PDB entry 4MHS | X-ray diffraction, 2.00 A resolution | chain A

Chain A:
Name: Glycogen phosphorylase, muscle form
From: Oryctolagus cuniculus
Notes: EC 2.4.1.1
UniProt: P00489 (PYGM_RABIT); residues 12-836 here correspond to UniProt positions 13-837 (UniProt number = residue number + 1)
Chain sequence (825 residues; row label = number of the first residue in the row):
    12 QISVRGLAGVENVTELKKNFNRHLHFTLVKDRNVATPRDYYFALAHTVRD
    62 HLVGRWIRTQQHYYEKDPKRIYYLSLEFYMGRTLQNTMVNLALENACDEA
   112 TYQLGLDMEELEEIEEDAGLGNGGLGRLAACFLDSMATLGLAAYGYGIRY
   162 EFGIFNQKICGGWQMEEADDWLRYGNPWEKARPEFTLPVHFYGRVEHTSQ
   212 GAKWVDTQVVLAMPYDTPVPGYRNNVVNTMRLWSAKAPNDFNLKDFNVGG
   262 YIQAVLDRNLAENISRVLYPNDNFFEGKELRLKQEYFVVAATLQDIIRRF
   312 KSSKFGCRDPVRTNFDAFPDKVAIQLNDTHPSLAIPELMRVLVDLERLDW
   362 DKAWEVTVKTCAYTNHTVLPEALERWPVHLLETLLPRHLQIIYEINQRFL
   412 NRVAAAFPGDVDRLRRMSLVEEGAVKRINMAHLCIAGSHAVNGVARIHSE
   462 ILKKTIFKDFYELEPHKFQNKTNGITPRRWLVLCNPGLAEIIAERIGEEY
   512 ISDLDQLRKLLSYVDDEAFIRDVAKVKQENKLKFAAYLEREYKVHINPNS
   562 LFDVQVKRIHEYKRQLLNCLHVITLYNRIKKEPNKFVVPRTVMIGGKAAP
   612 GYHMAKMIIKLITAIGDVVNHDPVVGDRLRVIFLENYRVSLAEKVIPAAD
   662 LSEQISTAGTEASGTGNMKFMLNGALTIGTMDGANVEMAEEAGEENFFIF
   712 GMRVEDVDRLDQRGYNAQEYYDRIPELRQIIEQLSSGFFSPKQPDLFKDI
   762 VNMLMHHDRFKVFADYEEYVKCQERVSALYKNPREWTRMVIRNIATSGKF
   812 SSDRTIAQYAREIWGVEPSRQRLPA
Not modelled in the structure: 255-259, 315-324
Modified positions: Lys-680 ((2S)-2-amino-6-[[3-hydroxy-2-methyl-5-(phosphonooxymethyl)pyridin-4-yl]methylideneamino]hexanoic acid; LLP)
Small-molecule neighbours: SUGAR (26Q; N-[(2E)-3-(biphenyl-4-yl)prop-2-enoyl]-beta-D-glucopyranosylamine): Glu-88, Asn-133, Gly-134, Gly-135, Leu-136, Leu-139, Tyr-280, Asn-282, Asp-283, Asn-284, Phe-285, Phe-286, Glu-287, Arg-292, Glu-296, His-341, His-377, Glu-385, Val-455, Asn-484, Tyr-573, Glu-672, Ala-673, Ser-674, Gly-675, Thr-676
Curated features (UniProtKB/Swiss-Prot):
  - binding site (AMP): Asp-42, Tyr-75, Arg-309 to Cys-318
  - site: Cys-108 (Involved in the association of subunits), Cys-142 (Involved in the association of subunits), Tyr-155 (Can be labeled by an AMP analog)
  - modified residue: Ser-14 (Phosphoserine), Tyr-203 (Phosphotyrosine), Tyr-226 (Phosphotyrosine), Ser-429 (Phosphoserine), Tyr-472 (Phosphotyrosine), Ser-513 (Phosphoserine), Lys-680 (N6-(pyridoxal phosphate)lysine), Ser-746 (Phosphoserine), Ser-747 (Phosphoserine)
From the paper describing this entry:
  - binding site for SUGAR: Glu-88, Asn-133, Leu-136, Tyr-280, Asn-282, Asp-283, Phe-286, Arg-292, His-341, His-377, Glu-385, Asn-484, Tyr-573, Glu-672, Ala-673, Ser-674, Gly-675
  - conformationally variable residues (loop rearrangement): Tyr-280 to Gly-288

Summary:
Ligands of chain A: SUGAR. UniProt lists 12 AMP-binding residues. From the paper: a binding site for SUGAR at
Glu-88, Asn-133 and Leu-136 among others; conformational variability at Tyr-280.
Chain A is Glycogen phosphorylase, muscle form (Oryctolagus cuniculus); the structure, Crystal structure of
Gpb in complex with SUGAR (N-[(2E)-3-(BIPHENYL-4-YL)PROP-2-ENOYL]-BETA-D-GLUCOPYRANOSYLAMINE, was determined
by X-ray diffraction, deposited together with 4MHO, 4MI3, 4MI6, 4MI9 and 4MIC.
